1HHK - chains A and C of the 3 polymer chains in the assembly; structure by X-ray diffraction, 2.50 A resolution.

[Chain A]
Protein: Class I histocompatibility antigen (HLA-A*0201) (alpha chain)
Organism: Homo sapiens
UniProtKB: P01892 (1A02_HUMAN); aligned to UniProt positions 20-294 over residues 1-275 (the alignment contains insertions or deletions, so no single offset holds)
Amino-acid sequence (275 residues; row label = number of the first residue in the row):
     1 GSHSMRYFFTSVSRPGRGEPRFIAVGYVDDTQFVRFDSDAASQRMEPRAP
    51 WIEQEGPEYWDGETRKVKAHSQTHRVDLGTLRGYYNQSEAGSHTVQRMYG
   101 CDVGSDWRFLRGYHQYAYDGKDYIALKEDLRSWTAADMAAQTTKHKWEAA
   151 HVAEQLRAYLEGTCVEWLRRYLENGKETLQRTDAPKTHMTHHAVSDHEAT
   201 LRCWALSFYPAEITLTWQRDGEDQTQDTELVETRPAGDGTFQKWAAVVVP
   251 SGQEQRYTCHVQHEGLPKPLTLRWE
Disulfides: C101-C164, C203-C259

[Chain C]
Protein: Nonameric peptide from htlv-1 tax protein (residues 11-19)
Organism: Human T-lymphotropic virus 1
UniProtKB: P14079 (TAT_HTL1C); residues 1-9 here correspond to UniProt positions 16-24 (UniProt number = residue number + 15)
Amino-acid sequence (9 residues; each row starts with the number of its first residue):
     1 LLFGYPVYV

[How chain A and chain C interact]
Contacting residue pairs - 39 pairs, chain A then chain C:
  Y7(A) - L1(C)  hydrogen bond (side chain-backbone)
  Y7(A) - L2(C)  hydrophobic
  F9(A) - L2(C)  hydrophobic
  M45(A) - L2(C)  hydrophobic
  Y59(A) - L1(C)  hydrophobic
  E63(A) - L1(C)
  E63(A) - L2(C)  hydrogen bond (side chain-backbone)
  K66(A) - L1(C)
  K66(A) - L2(C)  hydrogen bond (side chain-backbone)
  K66(A) - G4(C)
  V67(A) - L2(C)
  H70(A) - F3(C)
  T73(A) - P6(C)
  T73(A) - V7(C)  hydrogen bond (side chain-backbone)
  T73(A) - Y8(C)
  V76(A) - Y8(C)  hydrophobic
  D77(A) - Y8(C)
  D77(A) - V9(C)  hydrogen bond (side chain-backbone)
  T80(A) - V9(C)
  L81(A) - V9(C)  hydrophobic
  Y84(A) - V9(C)  hydrogen bond (side chain-backbone)
  R97(A) - V7(C)
  Y99(A) - L2(C)
  Y99(A) - F3(C)  hydrogen bond (side chain-backbone)
  Y116(A) - V7(C)
  Y116(A) - V9(C)  hydrophobic
  T143(A) - V9(C)  hydrogen bond (side chain-backbone)
  K146(A) - V9(C)  hydrogen bond (side chain-backbone)
  W147(A) - V7(C)  hydrophobic
  W147(A) - Y8(C)  hydrogen bond (side chain-backbone)
  Q155(A) - F3(C)
  Q155(A) - Y5(C)
  L156(A) - F3(C)  hydrophobic
  Y159(A) - L1(C)  hydrogen bond (side chain-backbone)
  Y159(A) - L2(C)
  Y159(A) - F3(C)
  T163(A) - L1(C)
  W167(A) - L1(C)
  Y171(A) - L1(C)  hydrogen bond (side chain-backbone)
Other interface residues (no listed pair), chain A (30 interface residues in all): M5, H114, Y123, V152

[Overview]
30 residues of chain A and 9 residues of chain C are in contact; the contacts include 12 hydrogen bonds. Polar
pairs include Y7(A)-L1(C), E63(A)-L2(C) and K66(A)-L2(C).
Chain A is Class I histocompatibility antigen (HLA-A*0201) (alpha chain) (Homo sapiens) and chain C is
Nonameric peptide from htlv-1 tax protein (residues 11-19) (Human T-lymphotropic virus 1); the structure, The
antigenic identity of peptide(slash)mhc complexes: A comparison of the conformation of five peptides presented
by ..., was determined by X-ray diffraction together with 1HHG, 1HHH, 1HHI and 1HHJ from the same study.
